PDB entry 7UGW | X-ray diffraction, 3.00 A resolution | chains D and V of the 6 polymer chains in the assembly

# Chain D
Name: DNA gyrase subunit B
Source organism: Mycobacterium tuberculosis H37Rv
Notes: EC 5.6.2.2
UniProt: P9WG45 (GYRB_MYCTU); residue numbers follow UniProt; this construct covers 425-675
Chain sequence (251 residues; row label = number of the first residue in the row):
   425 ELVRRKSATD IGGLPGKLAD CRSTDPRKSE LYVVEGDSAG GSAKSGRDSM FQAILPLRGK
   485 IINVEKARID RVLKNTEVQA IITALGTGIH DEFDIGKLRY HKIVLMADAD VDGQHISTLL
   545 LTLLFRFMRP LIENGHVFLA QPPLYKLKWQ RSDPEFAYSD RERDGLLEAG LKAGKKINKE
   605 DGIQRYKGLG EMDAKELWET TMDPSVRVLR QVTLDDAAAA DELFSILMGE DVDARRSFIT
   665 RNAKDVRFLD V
Unresolved in the structure: 431-436, 574-576, 594-602, 675
Curated features (UniProtKB/Swiss-Prot):
  - binding site (Mg(2+)): Glu459, Asp532, Asp534
  - site (Interaction with DNA): Lys484, Asn487
What the authors report for this chain:
  - binding site for the 46-nt DNA strand (chain V): Arg482

# Chain V
Molecule: 46-nt DNA strand
Sequence (46 nucleotides; each row starts with the number of its first residue):
     1 GGCCCTACGG CTGAAAGCCG TAGGGCCCTA CGGCTGAAAG CCGTAG

# How chain D and chain V interact
Residue-residue contacts - 40 pairs, chain D then chain V:
  Lys441(D) with DC26(V), salt bridge to the phosphate
  Glu459(D) with DG23(V), phosphate contact; DG24(V), phosphate contact
  Gly460(D) with DG24(V), phosphate contact
  Asp461(D) with DG24(V), phosphate contact; DG25(V), hydrogen bond to the phosphate; DC26(V), phosphate contact
  Ser462(D) with DG25(V), hydrogen bond to the phosphate
  Arg482(D) with DG23(V), base contact; DG24(V), base contact; DG25(V), sugar contact; DC26(V), salt bridge to the phosphate
  Gly483(D) with DG23(V), base contact; DG24(V), hydrogen bond to the sugar
  Lys484(D) with DT6(V), sugar contact; DA22(V), base contact; DG23(V), hydrogen bond to the base
  Ile485(D) with DT6(V), phosphate contact; DA7(V), sugar contact
  Ile486(D) with DT6(V), phosphate contact; DA7(V), phosphate contact
  Asn487(D) with DT6(V), phosphate contact; DA7(V), hydrogen bond to the phosphate; DC8(V), hydrogen bond to the phosphate
  Lys490(D) with DC8(V), salt bridge to the phosphate; DG9(V), salt bridge to the phosphate
  Arg495(D) with DT6(V), salt bridge to the phosphate; DA7(V), salt bridge to the phosphate
  Asn499(D) with DT6(V), hydrogen bond to the phosphate
  Asp532(D) with DG23(V), phosphate contact; DG24(V), phosphate contact
  Asp536(D) with DG23(V), sugar contact
  His539(D) with DA7(V), hydrogen bond to the phosphate; DC8(V), salt bridge to the phosphate
  Lys611(D) with DG23(V), salt bridge to the phosphate; DG24(V), salt bridge to the phosphate
  Val656(D) with DG9(V), phosphate contact; DG10(V), phosphate contact
  Arg659(D) with DG9(V), salt bridge to the phosphate
  Arg660(D) with DG10(V), salt bridge to the phosphate
Interface residues without a listed pair, chain D (25 interface residues in all): Asp534, Ile540, Leu543, Met652
Interface residues without a listed pair, chain V (11 interface residues in all): DC5

# In short
25 residues of chain D and 11 residues of chain V are in contact; the contacts include 8 hydrogen bonds and 11
salt bridges. Polar contacts include Lys484(D)-DG23(V), Gly483(D)-DG24(V) and Asp461(D)-DG25(V). UniProt lists
3 Mg2+-binding residues on chain D. From the paper: a binding site for the 46-nt DNA strand (chain V) at
Arg482(D).
Chain D is DNA gyrase subunit B (Mycobacterium tuberculosis H37Rv) and chain V is a 46-nt DNA strand; the
structure, M. tuberculosis DNA gyrase cleavage core bound to DNA and evybactin, was determined by X-ray
diffraction.
